5DZK - chains M and N of the 28 polymer chains in the assembly; structure by X-ray diffraction, 3.07 A resolution.

== Chain M (and N) ==
Protein: ATP-dependent Clp protease proteolytic subunit 1
From: Mycobacterium tuberculosis (strain CDC 1551 / Oshkosh)
Notes: EC 3.4.21.92; chain N of this document is another copy of the same molecule, construct and numbering; everything in this record applies to it too
Reference sequence: P9WPC4 (CLPP1_MYCTO); numbering as in UniProt (aligned over 1-200)
Chain sequence (200 residues; each row starts with the number of its first residue):
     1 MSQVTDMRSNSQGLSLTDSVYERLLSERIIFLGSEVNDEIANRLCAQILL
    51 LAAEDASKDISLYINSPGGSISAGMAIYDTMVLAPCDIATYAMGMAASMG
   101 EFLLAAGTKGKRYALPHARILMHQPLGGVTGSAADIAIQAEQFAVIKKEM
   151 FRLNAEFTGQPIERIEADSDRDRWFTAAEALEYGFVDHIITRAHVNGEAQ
Disordered / not traced: 1-14, 193-200 (chain N: 1-14, 194-200)
Curated features (UniProtKB/Swiss-Prot):
  - active site: Ser98 (Nucleophile), His123
What the authors report for this chain:
  - catalytic residues: Gly69, Met99

== Chain M / chain N interface ==
Contacting residue pairs (48):
  Ser15(M) - Asp18(N)
  Leu16(M) - Asp18(N)  hydrogen bond (backbone-side chain)
  Leu16(M) - Tyr21(N)  hydrophobic
  Leu16(M) - Glu22(N)
  Thr17(M) - Arg43(N)
  Val20(M) - Leu25(N)  hydrophobic
  Val20(M) - Ala46(N)  hydrophobic
  Val20(M) - Gln47(N)
  Val20(M) - Leu50(N)
  Tyr21(M) - Asn42(N)
  Tyr21(M) - Arg43(N)
  Tyr21(M) - Ala46(N)  hydrophobic
  Arg23(M) - Leu50(N)
  Arg23(M) - Glu54(N)  salt bridge
  Leu24(M) - Ala46(N)  hydrophobic
  Leu24(M) - Leu50(N)  hydrophobic
  Phe31(M) - Leu49(N)  hydrophobic
  Gly33(M) - Asp38(N)
  Gly33(M) - Asn42(N)  hydrogen bond (backbone-side chain)
  Asn65(M) - Asp38(N)
  Asn65(M) - Asn42(N)
  Asn65(M) - Ser72(N)
  Met93(M) - Asn42(N)
  Met93(M) - Cys45(N)  hydrophobic
  Gly94(M) - Ser72(N)
  Gly94(M) - Ala76(N)
  Met95(M) - Ser72(N)
  Leu115(M) - Asp79(N)
  Leu115(M) - Leu83(N)  hydrophobic
  Pro116(M) - Asp79(N)
  His117(M) - Met75(N)
  His117(M) - Tyr78(N)
  His117(M) - Asp79(N)  salt bridge
  His117(M) - Glu149(N)  salt bridge
  His117(M) - Leu153(N)
  Ala118(M) - Asp79(N)
  Arg119(M) - Gln142(N)
  Arg119(M) - Ile146(N)
  Arg171(M) - Ser132(N)  hydrogen bond
  Arg171(M) - Ala134(N)
  Arg171(M) - Asp135(N)  salt bridge
  Arg171(M) - Ile138(N)
  Asp172(M) - Ile138(N)
  Trp174(M) - Gln142(N)
  Ile190(M) - Leu83(N)  hydrophobic
  Thr191(M) - Leu83(N)
  Arg192(M) - Val82(N)
  Arg192(M) - Leu83(N)
Interface residues without a listed pair, chain M (26 interface residues in all): Glu27, Tyr63
Interface residues without a listed pair, chain N (30 interface residues in all): Ala53, Thr80

== Overview ==
26 residues of chain M and 30 residues of chain N are in contact; the contacts include 3 hydrogen bonds and 4
salt bridges. Among the polar pairs are Arg23(M)-Glu54(N), His117(M)-Asp79(N) and His117(M)-Glu149(N). Curated
annotation (UniProt) lists active-site residues Ser98(M) and His123(M) on chain M. The paper reports catalytic
residues Gly69(M) and Met99(M).
Chain M and chain N are both ATP-dependent Clp protease proteolytic subunit 1 (Mycobacterium tuberculosis
(strain CDC 1551 / Oshkosh)); the structure, Crystal structure of the active form of the proteolytic complex
clpP1 and clpP2, was determined by X-ray diffraction, deposited together with 5E0S.
